Entry 5D6D (X-ray diffraction, 3.13 A resolution); this record covers chains B and C of the 3 polymer chains in the assembly.

# Chain B
Name: Ig gamma-1 chain C region
Source organism: Homo sapiens
UniProtKB: P01857 (IGHG1_HUMAN); residues 225-446 here correspond to UniProt positions 108-329 (UniProt number = residue number - 117)
Amino-acid sequence (249 residues; numbered 198 to 446; the number before each row is that of its first residue):
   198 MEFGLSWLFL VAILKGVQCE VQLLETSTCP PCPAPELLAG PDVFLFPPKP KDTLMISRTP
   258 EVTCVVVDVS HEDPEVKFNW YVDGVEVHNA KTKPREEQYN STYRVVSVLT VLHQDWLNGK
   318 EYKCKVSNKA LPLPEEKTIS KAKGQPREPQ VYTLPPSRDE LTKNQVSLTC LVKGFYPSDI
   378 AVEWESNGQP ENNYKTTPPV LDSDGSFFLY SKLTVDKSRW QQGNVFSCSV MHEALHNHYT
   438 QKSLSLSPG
Disordered / not traced: 198-235, 444-446
Disulfides: Cys261-Cys321, Cys367-Cys425
Covalent attachments: N-acetylglucosamine (NAG) linked to Asn297
Differences from the reference sequence: initiating methionine (198); expression tag (199-224); engineered mutation Ala236 (Gly119 in P01857), Asp239 (Ser122 in P01857), Leu330 (Ala213 in P01857), Glu332 (Ile215 in P01857)
Residues lining bound ligands: oligosaccharide (beta-D-mannopyranose, alpha-L-fucopyranose, beta-D-galactopyranose, alpha-D-mannopyranose, N-acetylglucosamine units): Val240, Phe241, Phe243, Pro244, Pro245, Lys246, Asp249, Glu258, Thr260, Val264, Asp265, Gln295, Tyr296, Thr299, Arg301, Lys334
UniProt features mapped onto this chain:
  - glycosylation: Asn297 (N-linked (GlcNAc...) (complex) asparagine)
Reported in the primary citation:
  - mutagenesis - G236A/S239D/A330L/I332E: increased binding to Low affinity immunoglobulin gamma Fc region receptor III-A (chain C)
  - mutagenesis - G236A/S239D/A330L/I332E: unchanged binding to FcgammaRIIb

# Chain C
Name: Low affinity immunoglobulin gamma Fc region receptor III-A
Source organism: Homo sapiens
UniProtKB: P08637 (FCG3A_HUMAN); residues -4 to 187 here correspond to UniProt positions 14-205 (UniProt number = residue number + 18)
Amino-acid sequence (240 residues; each row starts with the number of its first residue; numbers below 1 keep their minus sign (Met-17 is residue -17)):
   -17 MWQLLLPTAL LLLVSAGMRT EDLPKAVVFL EPQWYRVLEK DSVTLKCQGA YSPEDQSTQW
    43 FHNESLISSQ ASSYFIDAAT VDDSGEYRCQ TQLSTLSDPV QLEVHIGWLL LQAPRWVFKE
   103 EDPIHLRCHS WKNTALHKVT YLQNGKGRKY FHHNSDFYIP KATLKDSGSY FCRGLFGSKN
   163 VSSETVQITI TQGLAVSTIS SFFPPSRGGG GSGGGGHVLN DIFEAQKIEW HETGHHHHHH
Disordered / not traced: -17 to 7, 33-39, 76-78, 175-222
Disulfides: Cys29-Cys71, Cys110-Cys154
Covalent attachments: N-acetylglucosamine (NAG) linked to Asn45, Asn162
Differences from the reference sequence: expression tag (-17 to -5, 188-222); engineered mutation Gln38 (Asn56 in P08637), Gln74 (Asn92 in P08637), Gln169 (Asn187 in P08637)
UniProt features mapped onto this chain:
  - site: Ala177, Val178 (Cleavage)
  - glycosylation (N-linked (GlcNAc...) asparagine): Asn45, Asn162
Reported in the primary citation:
  - post-translational modification sites: Asn45, Asn162

# Interface between chain B and chain C
Contacting residue pairs (13):
  Ala236(B) - Trp90(C)
  Ala236(B) - Phe158(C)  hydrophobic
  Ala236(B) - Lys161(C)  hydrogen bond (backbone-side chain)
  Gly237(B) - Lys161(C)
  Pro238(B) - Lys161(C)
  Asp239(B) - Lys161(C)
  Ala327(B) - Trp113(C)
  Leu328(B) - Trp90(C)  hydrophobic
  Pro329(B) - Ile88(C)
  Pro329(B) - Gly89(C)
  Pro329(B) - Trp90(C)
  Pro329(B) - Trp113(C)
  Glu332(B) - Lys161(C)  salt bridge
Also at the interface, not in a pair above, chain B (9 interface residues in all): Leu330
Also at the interface, not in a pair above, chain C (7 interface residues in all): Gly159
The authors on this interface:
  - specific contacts: Ala236(B)-Phe158(C) (hydrophobic contact), Glu332(B)-Lys161(C) (salt bridge)

# Overview
9 residues of chain B face 7 of chain C across their interface; the contacts include 1 hydrogen bond and 1
salt bridge. Polar contacts include Glu332(B)-Lys161(C) and Ala236(B)-Lys161(C). The paper describes a
hydrophobic contact between Ala236(B) and Phe158(C); a salt bridge between Glu332(B) and Lys161(C). The paper
reports that G236A/S239D/A330L/I332E of chain B increase binding to Low affinity immunoglobulin gamma Fc
region receptor III-A (chain C); modification sites Asn45(C) and Asn162(C).
Here chain B is Ig gamma-1 chain C region and chain C is Low affinity immunoglobulin gamma Fc region receptor
III-A, both from Homo sapiens. Entry 5D6D (Crystal structure of GASDALIE IgG1 Fc in complex with FcgRIIIa) was
determined by X-ray diffraction, deposited together with 5D4Q.
